5BO0 - chains B and D of the 4 polymer chains in the assembly; structure by X-ray diffraction, 2.91 A resolution.

== Chain B ==
Protein: Histone H4
Source organism: Homo sapiens
UniProtKB: P62805 (H4_HUMAN); residues 1-102 here correspond to UniProt positions 2-103 (UniProt number = residue number + 1)
Sequence (102 residues; each row starts with the number of its first residue):
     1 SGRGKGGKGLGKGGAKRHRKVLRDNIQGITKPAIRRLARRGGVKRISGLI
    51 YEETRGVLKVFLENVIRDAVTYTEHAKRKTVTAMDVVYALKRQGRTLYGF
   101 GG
Not modelled in the structure: 1-16
Swiss-Prot annotation at these positions:
  - DNA-binding region: Lys16 to Lys20
  - modified residue: Ser1 (N-acetylserine), Arg3 (Asymmetric dimethylarginine), Lys5 (N6-(2-hydroxyisobutyryl)lysine), Lys8 (N6-(2-hydroxyisobutyryl)lysine), Lys12 (N6-(2-hydroxyisobutyryl)lysine), Lys16 (N6-(2-hydroxyisobutyryl)lysine), Lys20 (N6,N6,N6-trimethyllysine), Lys31 (N6-(2-hydroxyisobutyryl)lysine), Lys44 (N6-(2-hydroxyisobutyryl)lysine), Ser47 (Phosphoserine), Tyr51 (Phosphotyrosine), Lys59 (N6-(2-hydroxyisobutyryl)lysine), Lys77 (N6-(2-hydroxyisobutyryl)lysine), Lys79 (N6-(2-hydroxyisobutyryl)lysine), Thr80 (Phosphothreonine), Tyr88 (Phosphotyrosine), Lys91 (N6-(2-hydroxyisobutyryl)lysine)
  - cross-link (Glycyl lysine isopeptide (Lys-Gly)): Lys12 (interchain with G-Cter in SUMO2), Lys20 (interchain with G-Cter in SUMO2), Lys31 (interchain with G-Cter in SUMO2), Lys59 (interchain with G-Cter in SUMO2), Lys79 (interchain with G-Cter in SUMO2), Lys91 (interchain with G-Cter in SUMO2)
Reported in the primary citation:
  - mutagenesis - R35A/R36A: decreased binding to DNA replication licensing factor MCM2

== Chain D ==
Protein: Histone chaperone ASF1B
Source organism: Homo sapiens
UniProtKB: Q9NVP2 (ASF1B_HUMAN); residue numbers follow UniProt; this construct covers 1-158
Sequence (158 residues; row label = number of the first residue in the row):
     1 MAKVSVLNVAVLENPSPFHSPFRFEISFECSEALADDLEWKIIYVGSAES
    51 EEFDQILDSVLVGPVPAGRHMFVFQADAPNPSLIPETDAVGVTVVLITCT
   101 YHGQEFIRVGYYVNNEYLNPELRENPPMKPDFSQLQRNILASNPRVTRFH
   151 INWDNNMD
Not modelled in the structure: 155-158
Swiss-Prot annotation at these positions:
  - mutagenesis: Asp36 (D36A: Abolishes CDAN1 interaction), Asp37 (D37A: Abolishes CDAN1 interaction)

== Interface between chain B and chain D ==
Contacting residue pairs (26; chain B residue first):
  Lys91(B) - His150(D)
  Gln93(B) - Phe149(D)
  Gly94(B) - Arg148(D)
  Gly94(B) - Phe149(D)
  Arg95(B) - Val146(D)
  Arg95(B) - Thr147(D)
  Arg95(B) - Arg148(D)  hydrogen bond (backbone-backbone)
  Thr96(B) - Val146(D)
  Thr96(B) - Thr147(D)  hydrogen bond
  Leu97(B) - Arg145(D)
  Leu97(B) - Val146(D)  hydrogen bond (backbone-backbone)
  Leu97(B) - Arg148(D)
  Tyr98(B) - Pro144(D)
  Tyr98(B) - Arg145(D)
  Gly99(B) - Val146(D)
  Phe100(B) - Val6(D)  hydrophobic
  Phe100(B) - Leu7(D)
  Phe100(B) - Asn8(D)
  Phe100(B) - Val9(D)
  Phe100(B) - Val109(D)  hydrophobic
  Phe100(B) - Tyr111(D)
  Phe100(B) - Pro144(D)  hydrophobic
  Phe100(B) - Val146(D)  hydrophobic
  Gly101(B) - Val6(D)
  Gly101(B) - Leu7(D)
  Gly102(B) - Leu7(D)

== Overview ==
11 residues of chain B face 13 of chain D across their interface, with 3 hydrogen bonds. Among the polar pairs
are Thr96(B)-Thr147(D), Arg95(B)-Arg148(D) and Leu97(B)-Val146(D). The paper reports that R35A/R36A of chain B
reduce binding to DNA replication licensing factor MCM2.
Chain B is Histone H4 and chain D is Histone chaperone ASF1B, both from Homo sapiens; the structure, Crystal
structure of Human MCM2 HBD and ASF1b chaperoning a histone H3.2-H4 dimer, was determined by X-ray diffraction
(same publication as 5BNV and 5BNX).
